2XZO - chains A and D; structure by X-ray diffraction, 2.40 A resolution.

# Chain A
Name: Regulator of nonsense transcripts 1
Source organism: Homo sapiens
Notes: EC 3.6.4.13; fragment: helicase domain, residues 295-914
UniProtKB: Q92900 (RENT1_HUMAN); residues 295-914 here = UniProt positions 295-914
Sequence (623 residues; row label = number of the first residue in the row):
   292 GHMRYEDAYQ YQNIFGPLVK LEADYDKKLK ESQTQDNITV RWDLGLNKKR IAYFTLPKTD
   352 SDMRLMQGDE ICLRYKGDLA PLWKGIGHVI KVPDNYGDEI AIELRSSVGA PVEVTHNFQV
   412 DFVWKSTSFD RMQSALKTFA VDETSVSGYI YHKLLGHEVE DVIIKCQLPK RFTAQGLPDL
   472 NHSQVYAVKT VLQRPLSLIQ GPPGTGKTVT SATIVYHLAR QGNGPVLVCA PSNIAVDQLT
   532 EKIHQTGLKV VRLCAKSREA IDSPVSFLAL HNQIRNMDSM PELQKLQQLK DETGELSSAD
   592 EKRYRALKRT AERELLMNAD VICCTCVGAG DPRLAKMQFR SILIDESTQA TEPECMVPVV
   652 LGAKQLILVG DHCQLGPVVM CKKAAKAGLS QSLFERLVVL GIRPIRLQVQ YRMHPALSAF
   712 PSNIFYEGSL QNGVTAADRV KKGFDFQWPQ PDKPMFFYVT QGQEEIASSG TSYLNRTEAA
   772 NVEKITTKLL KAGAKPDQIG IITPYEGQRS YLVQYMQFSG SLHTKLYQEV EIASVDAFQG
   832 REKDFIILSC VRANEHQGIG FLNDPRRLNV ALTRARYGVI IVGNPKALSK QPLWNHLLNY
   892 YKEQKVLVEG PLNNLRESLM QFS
Unresolved in the structure: 349-354, 582-585
Differences from the reference sequence: expression tag (292-294)
Metal / ion sites: Mg2+ site 1: Thr499 (together with ADP); Mg2+ site 2 near Met807 (its only coordinating residue here)
Small-molecule neighbours:
  - ADP (adenosine-5'-diphosphate): Pro469, Asp470, Leu471, Asn472, Gln475, Pro493, Pro494, Gly495, Thr496, Gly497, Lys498, Thr499, Val500, Lys533, Tyr702, Arg703, Gly831, Glu833, Arg867
  - tetrafluoroaluminate (ALF): Pro493, Pro494, Gly495, Lys498, Thr499, Glu637, Gln665, Arg703, Gly831, Arg832, Arg865
Curated features (UniProtKB/Swiss-Prot):
  - mutagenesis: Arg843 (R843A: Inhibits histone mRNA degradation; R843C: Abolishes NMD)
Reported in the primary citation:
  - conformationally variable residues (order/disorder transition): Lys349 to Arg355

# Chain D
Molecule: 7-nt RNA strand
Sequence (7 nucleotides; numbered 1 to 7; the number before each row is that of its first residue):
     1 UUUUUUU

# Chain A / chain D interface
Residue-residue contacts (45):
  Tyr316(A) - U1(D)  hydrogen bond to the base
  Leu320(A) - U1(D)  base contact
  Leu320(A) - U2(D)  base contact
  Lys321(A) - U2(D)  hydrogen bond to the base
  Lys321(A) - U3(D)  hydrogen bond to the base
  Lys416(A) - U6(D)  base contact
  Thr418(A) - U6(D)  hydrogen bond to the sugar
  Ser419(A) - U5(D)  base contact
  Ser419(A) - U6(D)  base contact
  Arg422(A) - U6(D)  phosphate contact
  Pro522(A) - U4(D)  sugar contact
  Pro522(A) - U5(D)  sugar contact
  Ser523(A) - U4(D)  phosphate contact
  Ser523(A) - U5(D)  phosphate contact
  Asn524(A) - U5(D)  hydrogen bond to the phosphate
  Asn524(A) - U6(D)  hydrogen bond to the phosphate
  Ala546(A) - U6(D)  phosphate contact
  Ala546(A) - U7(D)  phosphate contact
  Lys547(A) - U7(D)  hydrogen bond to the phosphate
  Ser548(A) - U7(D)  hydrogen bond to the phosphate
  Arg549(A) - U6(D)  phosphate contact
  Thr616(A) - U5(D)  phosphate contact
  Thr616(A) - U6(D)  hydrogen bond to the phosphate
  Val618(A) - U5(D)  sugar contact
  Val618(A) - U6(D)  sugar contact
  Val669(A) - U3(D)  base contact
  Met671(A) - U1(D)  hydrogen bond to the base
  Met671(A) - U2(D)  base contact
  Met671(A) - U3(D)  hydrogen bond to the base
  Thr762(A) - U2(D)  hydrogen bond to the sugar
  Ser763(A) - U2(D)  sugar contact
  Ser763(A) - U3(D)  hydrogen bond to the phosphate
  Pro795(A) - U3(D)  sugar contact
  Tyr796(A) - U2(D)  hydrogen bond to the phosphate
  Tyr796(A) - U3(D)  phosphate contact
  Glu797(A) - U3(D)  hydrogen bond to the phosphate
  Ser825(A) - U3(D)  phosphate contact
  Ser825(A) - U4(D)  hydrogen bond to the phosphate
  Asp827(A) - U3(D)  hydrogen bond to the sugar
  Ala828(A) - U4(D)  phosphate contact
  Gly851(A) - U1(D)  phosphate contact
  Gly851(A) - U2(D)  phosphate contact
  Phe852(A) - U1(D)  phosphate contact
  Phe852(A) - U2(D)  hydrogen bond to the phosphate
  Phe852(A) - U3(D)  sugar contact
Interface residues without a listed pair, chain A (33 interface residues in all): Gly619, Asp622, Tyr764, Arg843, Ile850

# Summary
Chain A and chain D form an interface of 33 and 7 residues respectively; the contacts include 18 hydrogen
bonds. Polar pairs include Tyr316(A)-U1(D), Lys321(A)-U2(D) and Lys321(A)-U3(D). Chain A binds ADP and
tetrafluoroaluminate. From UniProt: one mutagenesis site on chain A. From the paper: conformational
variability at Lys349(A).
Chain A is Regulator of nonsense transcripts 1 (Homo sapiens) and chain D is a 7-nt RNA strand; the structure,
Upf1 helicase - RNA complex, was determined by X-ray diffraction, deposited together with 2XZL and 2XZP.
